8F86 - chains E and I of the 11 polymer chains in the assembly; structure by electron microscopy, 3.10 A resolution.

# Chain E
Protein: Histone H3.2
From: Xenopus laevis
Reference sequence: P84233 (H32_XENLA); residues 1-135 here correspond to UniProt positions 2-136 (UniProt number = residue number + 1)
Chain sequence (135 residues; numbered 1 to 135; the number before each row is that of its first residue):
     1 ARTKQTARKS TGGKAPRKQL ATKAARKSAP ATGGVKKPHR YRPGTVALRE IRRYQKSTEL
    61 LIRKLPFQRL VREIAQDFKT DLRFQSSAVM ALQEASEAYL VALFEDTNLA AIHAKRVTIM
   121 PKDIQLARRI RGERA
Disordered / not traced: 1-39, 135
Construct notes: conflict Ala102 (Gly103 in P84233), Ala110 (Cys111 in P84233)
Swiss-Prot annotation at these positions:
  - modified residue: Arg2 (Asymmetric dimethylarginine), Thr3 (Phosphothreonine), Lys4 (Allysine), Gln5 (5-glutamyl dopamine), Thr6 (Phosphothreonine), Arg8 (Citrulline), Lys9 (N6,N6,N6-trimethyllysine), Ser10 (ADP-ribosylserine), Thr11 (Phosphothreonine), Lys14 (N6-(2-hydroxyisobutyryl)lysine), Arg17 (Asymmetric dimethylarginine), Lys18 (N6-(2-hydroxyisobutyryl)lysine), Lys23 (N6-(2-hydroxyisobutyryl)lysine), Arg26 (Citrulline), Lys27 (N6,N6,N6-trimethyllysine), Ser28 (ADP-ribosylserine), Lys36 (N6,N6,N6-trimethyllysine), Lys37 (N6-methyllysine), Tyr41 (Phosphotyrosine), Lys56 (N6,N6,N6-trimethyllysine) and 8 more in UniProt
What the authors report for this chain:
  - binding site for the 185-nt DNA strand (chain I): Lys4
  - binding site for the ligand ZSL: Lys9

# Chain I
Molecule: 185-nt DNA strand
From: synthetic construct
Sequence (185 nucleotides; each row starts with the number of its first residue; numbers below 1 keep their minus sign (DA-92 is residue -92)):
   -92 ATCGCTGTTC AATACATGCA CAGGATGTAT ATATCTGACA CGTGCCTGGA GACTAGGGAG
   -32 TAATCCCCTT GGCGGTTAAA ACGCGGGGGA CAGCGCGTAC GTGCGTTTAA GCGGTGCTAG
    28 AGCTGTCTAC GACCAATTGA GCGGCCTCGG CACCGGGATT CTCCAGGGCG GCCGCGTATA
    88 GGGAT
Disordered / not traced: -92 to -76, 73-92

# Chain E / chain I interface
Residue-residue contacts (22; chain E residue first):
  Arg40(E) with DG-8(I), base contact; DC70(I), sugar contact
  Tyr41(E) with DT69(I), phosphate contact; DC70(I), phosphate contact
  Arg42(E) with DG-5(I), salt bridge to the phosphate; DC70(I), hydrogen bond to the phosphate
  Pro43(E) with DG-5(I), sugar contact
  Thr45(E) with DT69(I), hydrogen bond to the phosphate; DC70(I), phosphate contact
  Arg72(E) with DT-23(I), salt bridge to the phosphate
  Arg83(E) with DT-24(I), base contact; DT-23(I), sugar contact
  Phe84(E) with DT-24(I), phosphate contact; DT-23(I), phosphate contact
  Gln85(E) with DT-24(I), phosphate contact
  Ser86(E) with DT-24(I), phosphate contact
  Arg116(E) with DA-3(I), phosphate contact; DC-2(I), phosphate contact
  Val117(E) with DA-3(I), hydrogen bond to the phosphate
  Thr118(E) with DA-3(I), phosphate contact
  Met120(E) with DA-3(I), phosphate contact; DC-2(I), phosphate contact
Interface residues without a listed pair, chain E (16 interface residues in all): Arg63, Lys115
Interface residues without a listed pair, chain I (11 interface residues in all): DA-14, DA-13, DG-6

# In short
16 residues of chain E face 11 of chain I across their interface, with 3 hydrogen bonds and 2 salt bridges.
Polar pairs include Arg42(E)-DC70(I), Thr45(E)-DT69(I) and Val117(E)-DA-3(I). The paper reports a binding site
for the 185-nt DNA strand (chain I) at Lys4(E); a binding site for the ligand ZSL at Lys9(E).
Here chain E is Histone H3.2 (Xenopus laevis) and chain I is a 185-nt DNA strand (synthetic construct). Entry
8F86 (SIRT6 bound to an H3K9Ac nucleosome) was determined by electron microscopy.
